Entry 4RZ6 (X-ray diffraction, 1.80 A resolution); this record covers chains A and B.

[Chain A (and B)]
Name: Transaldolase B
Source organism: Escherichia coli
Notes: EC 2.2.1.2; fragment: Transaldolase B; chain B of this document is another copy of the same molecule, construct and numbering; everything in this record applies to it too
UniProt: P0A870 (TALB_ECOLI); residue numbers follow UniProt; this construct covers 1-317
Amino-acid sequence (337 residues; each row starts with the number of its first residue; numbers below 1 keep their minus sign (Met-19 is residue -19)):
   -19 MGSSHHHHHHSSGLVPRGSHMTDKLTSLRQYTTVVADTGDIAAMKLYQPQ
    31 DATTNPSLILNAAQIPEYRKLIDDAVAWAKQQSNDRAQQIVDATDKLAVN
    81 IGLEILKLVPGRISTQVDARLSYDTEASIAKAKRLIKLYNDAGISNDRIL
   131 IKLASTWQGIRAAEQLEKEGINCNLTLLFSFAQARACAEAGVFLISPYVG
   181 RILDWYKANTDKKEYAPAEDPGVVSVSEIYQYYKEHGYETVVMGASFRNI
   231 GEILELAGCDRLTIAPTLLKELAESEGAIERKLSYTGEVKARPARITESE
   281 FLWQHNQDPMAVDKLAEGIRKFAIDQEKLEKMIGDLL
Not modelled in the structure: -19 to 1
Differences from the reference sequence: expression tag (-19 to 0); engineered mutation Gln96 (Glu in P0A870), Tyr178 (Phe in P0A870); conflict Thr247 (Ala in P0A870)
UniProt features mapped onto this chain:
  - active site: Lys132 (Schiff-base intermediate with substrate)

[Interface between chain A and chain B]
Residue-residue contacts (30):
  Ala99(A) - Trp283(B)
  Arg100(A) - Trp283(B)
  Tyr103(A) - Ser279(B)  hydrogen bond (backbone-side chain)
  Tyr103(A) - Leu282(B)  hydrophobic
  Tyr103(A) - Trp283(B)  hydrophobic
  Tyr103(A) - Asn286(B)
  Asp104(A) - Ser279(B)
  Gln138(A) - Leu282(B)
  Ser279(A) - Tyr103(B)  hydrogen bond (side chain-backbone)
  Ser279(A) - Asp104(B)
  Leu282(A) - Tyr103(B)  hydrophobic
  Leu282(A) - Gln138(B)
  Trp283(A) - Ala99(B)
  Trp283(A) - Arg100(B)
  Trp283(A) - Tyr103(B)  hydrophobic
  Trp283(A) - Ile299(B)  hydrophobic
  Trp283(A) - Ala303(B)  hydrophobic
  Asn286(A) - Tyr103(B)
  Asn286(A) - Ala296(B)
  Asn286(A) - Arg300(B)  hydrogen bond (backbone-side chain)
  Gln287(A) - Arg300(B)
  Pro289(A) - Arg300(B)
  Val292(A) - Val292(B)  hydrophobic
  Asp293(A) - Asp293(B)
  Ala296(A) - Asn286(B)
  Ile299(A) - Trp283(B)  hydrophobic
  Arg300(A) - Asn286(B)  hydrogen bond (side chain-backbone)
  Arg300(A) - Gln287(B)
  Arg300(A) - Pro289(B)
  Ala303(A) - Trp283(B)  hydrophobic
Also at the interface, not in a pair above, chain A (18 interface residues in all): Glu278
Also at the interface, not in a pair above, chain B (18 interface residues in all): Glu278

[Summary]
Chain A and chain B each contribute 18 residues to their interface, with 4 hydrogen bonds. Among the polar
pairs are Tyr103(A)-Ser279(B) and Asn286(A)-Arg300(B). UniProt lists active-site residue Lys132(A) on chain A.
Chain A and chain B are both Transaldolase B (Escherichia coli); the structure, Transaldolase B E96Q F178Y
from E.coli, was determined by X-ray diffraction (same publication as 4RXF, 4RXG, 4RZ4, 4RZ5 and 4S1F).
